Entry 6KVD (X-ray diffraction, 2.21 A resolution); this record covers chains J and F of the 10 polymer chains in the assembly.

== Chain J ==
Molecule: 146-nt DNA strand
Source organism: Homo sapiens
Sequence (146 nucleotides; numbered 147 to 292; the number before each row is that of its first residue):
   147 ATCAATATCC ACCTGCAGAT TCTACCAAAA GTGTATTTGG AAACTGCTCC ATCAAAAGGC
   207 ATGTTCAGCT GAATTCAGCT GAACATGCCT TTTGATGGAG CAGTTTCCAA ATACACTTTT
   267 GGTAGAATCT GCAGGTGGAT ATTGAT
Bound ions: Mn2+ site 1: DG185, DG186; Mn2+ site 2 near DG217 (its only coordinating residue here); Mn2+ site 3 near DG267 (its only coordinating residue here); Mn2+ site 4 near DG280 (its only coordinating residue here)

== Chain F ==
Name: Histone H4
Source organism: Homo sapiens
Reference sequence: P62805 (H4_HUMAN); residues 0-102 here correspond to UniProt positions 1-103 (UniProt number = residue number + 1)
Chain sequence (106 residues; row label = number of the first residue in the row; numbers below 1 keep their minus sign (Gly-3 is residue -3)):
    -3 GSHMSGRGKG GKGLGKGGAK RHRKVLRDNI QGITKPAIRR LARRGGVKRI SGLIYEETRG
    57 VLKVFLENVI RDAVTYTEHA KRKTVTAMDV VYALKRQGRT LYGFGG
Disordered / not traced: -3 to 17
Differences from the reference sequence: expression tag (-3 to -1)
Swiss-Prot annotation at these positions:
  - DNA-binding region: Lys16 to Lys20
  - modified residue: Ser1 (N-acetylserine), Arg3 (Asymmetric dimethylarginine), Lys5 (N6-(2-hydroxyisobutyryl)lysine), Lys8 (N6-(2-hydroxyisobutyryl)lysine), Lys12 (N6-(2-hydroxyisobutyryl)lysine), Lys16 (N6-(2-hydroxyisobutyryl)lysine), Lys20 (N6,N6,N6-trimethyllysine), Lys31 (N6-(2-hydroxyisobutyryl)lysine), Lys44 (N6-(2-hydroxyisobutyryl)lysine), Ser47 (Phosphoserine), Tyr51 (Phosphotyrosine), Lys59 (N6-(2-hydroxyisobutyryl)lysine), Lys77 (N6-(2-hydroxyisobutyryl)lysine), Lys79 (N6-(2-hydroxyisobutyryl)lysine), Thr80 (Phosphothreonine), Tyr88 (Phosphotyrosine), Lys91 (N6-(2-hydroxyisobutyryl)lysine)
  - cross-link (Glycyl lysine isopeptide (Lys-Gly)): Lys12 (interchain with G-Cter in SUMO2), Lys20 (interchain with G-Cter in SUMO2), Lys31 (interchain with G-Cter in SUMO2), Lys59 (interchain with G-Cter in SUMO2), Lys79 (interchain with G-Cter in SUMO2), Lys91 (interchain with G-Cter in SUMO2)

== Interface between chain J and chain F ==
Residue-residue contacts - 9 pairs, chain J then chain F:
  DA187(J) - Lys77(F)  salt bridge to the phosphate
  DT198(J) - His18(F)  phosphate contact
  DT198(J) - Arg19(F)  hydrogen bond to the phosphate
  DA207(J) - Thr30(F)  phosphate contact
  DA207(J) - Pro32(F)  phosphate contact
  DA207(J) - Arg36(F)  salt bridge to the phosphate
  DT208(J) - Thr30(F)  phosphate contact
  DT208(J) - Pro32(F)  phosphate contact
  DT216(J) - Arg45(F)  sugar contact
Also at the interface, not in a pair above, chain J (8 interface residues in all): DC196, DG214, DG217
Also at the interface, not in a pair above, chain F (9 interface residues in all): Lys31, Thr80

== In short ==
Chain J and chain F form an interface of 8 and 9 residues respectively; the contacts include 1 hydrogen bond
and 2 salt bridges. Polar pairs include DT198(J)-Arg19(F), DA187(J)-Lys77(F) and DA207(J)-Arg36(F). UniProt
lists a DNA-binding region on chain F.
Here chain J is a 146-nt DNA strand and chain F is Histone H4, both from Homo sapiens. Entry 6KVD (Crystal
structure of human nucleosome containing H2A.J) was determined by X-ray diffraction.
